8VME - chains A and C of the 3 polymer chains in the assembly; structure by X-ray diffraction, 2.30 A resolution.

Chain A:
Protein: Glycogen synthase kinase-3 beta
Organism: Mus musculus
Notes: EC 2.7.11.26, 2.7.11.1
Reference sequence: Q9WV60 (GSK3B_MOUSE); residues 26-383 here = UniProt positions 26-383
Sequence (365 residues; each row starts with the number of its first residue):
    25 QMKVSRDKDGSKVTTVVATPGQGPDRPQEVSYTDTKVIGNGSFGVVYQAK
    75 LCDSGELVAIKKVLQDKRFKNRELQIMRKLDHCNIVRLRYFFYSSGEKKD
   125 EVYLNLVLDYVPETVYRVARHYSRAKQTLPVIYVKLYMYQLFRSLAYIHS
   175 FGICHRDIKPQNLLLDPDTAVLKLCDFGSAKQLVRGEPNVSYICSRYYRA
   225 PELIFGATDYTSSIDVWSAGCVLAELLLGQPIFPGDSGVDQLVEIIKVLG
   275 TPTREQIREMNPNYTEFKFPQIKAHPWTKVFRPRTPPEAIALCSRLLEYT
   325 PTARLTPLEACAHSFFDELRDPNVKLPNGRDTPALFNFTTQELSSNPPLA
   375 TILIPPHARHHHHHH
Disordered / not traced: 32-34, 385-389
Differences from the reference sequence: expression tag (25, 384-389)
Metal / ion sites: Mg2+ site 1: N186, D200 (together with ADP); Mg2+ site 2: D200 (together with ADP)
Ligand contacts: ADP (adenosine-5'-diphosphate): I62, G63, N64, G65, S66, F67, G68, V70, A83, K85, V110, L132, D133, Y134, V135, T138, R141, Q185, N186, L188, C199, D200
Curated features (UniProtKB/Swiss-Prot):
  - active site: D181 (Proton acceptor)
  - binding site (ATP): I62 to V70, K85
  - modified residue: Y216 (Phosphotyrosine)
  - mutagenesis: K85 (K85R: Inhibits interaction with AXIN1 and ZBED3)

Chain C:
Protein: Catenin beta-1
Organism: Homo sapiens
Reference sequence: P35222 (CTNB1_HUMAN); numbering as in UniProt (aligned over 35-61)
Sequence (28 residues; numbered 34 to 61; the number before each row is that of its first residue):
    34 MIHSGATATAPSLSGKGNPEEEDVDTSQ
Disordered / not traced: 34-41, 48-61
Modified / non-standard residues: S45 (phosphoserine; SEP)
Differences from the reference sequence: initiating methionine (34); variant A41 (Thr in P35222)
Curated features (UniProtKB/Swiss-Prot):
  - modified residue: S37 (Phosphoserine), S45 (Phosphoserine), K49 (N6-acetyllysine)
  - natural variant: I35 (I35S: In hepatocellular carcinoma), S37 to G38 (sequence variant, change not given here; In hepatocellular carcinoma), S37 (S37A: In MDB and hepatocellular carcinoma; S37C: In PTR, hepatoblastoma and ovarian cancer; S37F: In PTR; S37Y: In hepatocellular carcinoma), S45 (S45F: In hepatocellular carcinoma; S45P: In hepatocellular carcinoma; deletion: In colorectal cancer)

How chain A and chain C interact:
Residue-residue contacts (20):
  F67(A) with T42(C); A43(C), hydrophobic
  R92(A) with S47(C), hydrogen bond (backbone-side chain)
  F93(A) with P44(C), hydrophobic; S45(C)
  K94(A) with P44(C); S45(C), hydrogen bond (backbone-backbone); L46(C); S47(C)
  R96(A) with S45(C)
  R180(A) with S45(C)
  K205(A) with S45(C)
  N213(A) with S45(C)
  V214(A) with A43(C); S45(C)
  Y216(A) with T42(C); A43(C)
  I217(A) with A43(C)
  C218(A) with T42(C)
  R223(A) with T42(C)
Interface residues without a listed pair, chain A (17 interface residues in all): K91, G202, S219, Y234

Summary:
17 residues of chain A and 6 residues of chain C are in contact, with 2 hydrogen bonds. Polar pairs include
R92(A)-S47(C) and K94(A)-S45(C). Ligands of chain A: ADP. UniProt lists active-site residue D181(A), 10
ATP-binding residues and one mutagenesis site on chain A.
Chain A is Glycogen synthase kinase-3 beta (Mus musculus) and chain C is Catenin beta-1 (Homo sapiens); the
structure, Crystal structure of the GSK-3/Axin complex bound to a phosphorylated beta-catenin T41A peptide,
was determined by X-ray diffraction (same publication as 8VMF and 8VMG).
